Entry 7FDA (electron microscopy, 4.20 A resolution (low resolution: residue-level contacts below are approximate; hydrogen-bond / salt-bridge calls are withheld)); this record covers chains A and B of the 31 polymer chains in the assembly.

== Chain A ==
Name: Yeast Vacuolar ATPase A subunit
Source organism: Saccharomyces cerevisiae S288C
Amino-acid sequence (617 residues; numbered 0 to 616; the number before each row is that of its first residue; numbering starts at 0):
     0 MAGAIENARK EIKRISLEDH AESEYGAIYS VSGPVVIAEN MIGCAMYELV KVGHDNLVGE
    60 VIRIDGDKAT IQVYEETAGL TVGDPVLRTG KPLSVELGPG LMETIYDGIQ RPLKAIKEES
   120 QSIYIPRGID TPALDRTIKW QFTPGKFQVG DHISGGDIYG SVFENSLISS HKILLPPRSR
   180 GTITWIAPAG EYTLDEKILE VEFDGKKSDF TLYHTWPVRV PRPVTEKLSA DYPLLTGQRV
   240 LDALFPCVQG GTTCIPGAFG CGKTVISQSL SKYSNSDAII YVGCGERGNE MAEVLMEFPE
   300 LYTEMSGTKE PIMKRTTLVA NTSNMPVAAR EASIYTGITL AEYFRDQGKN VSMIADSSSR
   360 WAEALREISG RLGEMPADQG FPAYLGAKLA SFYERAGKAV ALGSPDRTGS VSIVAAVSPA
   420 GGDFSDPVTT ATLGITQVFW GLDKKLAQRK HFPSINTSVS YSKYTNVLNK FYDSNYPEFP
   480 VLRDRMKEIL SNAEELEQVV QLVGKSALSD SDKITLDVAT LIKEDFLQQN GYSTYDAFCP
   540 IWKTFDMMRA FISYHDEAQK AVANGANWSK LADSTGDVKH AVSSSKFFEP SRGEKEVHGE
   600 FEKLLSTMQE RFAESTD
Disordered / not traced: 0-22

== Chain B ==
Name: V-type proton ATPase subunit B
Source organism: Saccharomyces cerevisiae S288C
Reference sequence: P16140 (VATB_YEAST); residue numbers follow UniProt; this construct covers 1-517
Amino-acid sequence (517 residues; row label = number of the first residue in the row):
     1 MVLSDKELFA INKKAVEQGF NVKPRLNYNT VSGVNGPLVI LEKVKFPRYN EIVNLTLPDG
    61 TVRQGQVLEI RGDRAIVQVF EGTSGIDVKK TTVEFTGESL RIPVSEDMLG RIFDGSGRPI
   121 DNGPKVFAED YLDINGSPIN PYARIYPEEM ISTGVSAIDT MNSIARGQKI PIFSASGLPH
   181 NEIAAQICRQ AGLVRPTKDV HDGHEENFSI VFAAMGVNLE TARFFKQDFE ENGSLERTSL
   241 FLNLANDPTI ERIITPRLAL TTAEYLAYQT ERHVLTILTD MSSYADALRE VSAAREEVPG
   301 RRGYPGYMYT DLSTIYERAG RVEGRNGSIT QIPILTMPND DITHPIPDLT GYITEGQIFV
   361 DRQLHNKGIY PPINVLPSLS RLMKSAIGEG MTRKDHGDVS NQLYAKYAIG KDAAAMKAVV
   421 GEEALSIEDK LSLEFLEKFE KTFITQGAYE DRTVFESLDQ AWSLLRIYPK EMLNRISPKI
   481 LDEFYDRARD DADEDEEDPD TRSSGKKKDA SQEESLI
Disordered / not traced: 1-8, 197-204, 488-517
UniProt features mapped onto this chain:
  - binding site (ATP): R381
  - modified residue (Phosphoserine): S4, S137, S503, S504, S511, S515
  - cross-link (Glycyl lysine isopeptide (Lys-Gly)): K14 (interchain with G-Cter in ubiquitin), K508 (interchain with G-Cter in ubiquitin)

== Chain A / chain B interface ==
Pairs across the interface (66; chain A residue first):
  Y28(A) with I70(B); R71(B); G72(B)
  S29(A) with I70(B); R71(B)
  V30(A) with Y49(B); E69(B); I70(B)
  S31(A) with E69(B)
  G32(A) with Y49(B)
  T76(A) with Y49(B)
  A77(A) with Y49(B); N50(B)
  G78(A) with R48(B); Y49(B)
  L79(A) with R48(B); Y49(B)
  T80(A) with P47(B); R48(B)
  V81(A) with F46(B); P47(B); I70(B); R71(B)
  L112(A) with N140(B); P141(B)
  K113(A) with Y142(B)
  K116(A) with Y142(B); A143(B)
  I122(A) with I139(B); N140(B); R325(B)
  Y123(A) with S137(B); P138(B)
  I124(A) with P138(B)
  F258(A) with R381(B)
  R286(A) with E317(B); G351(B); Y352(B); I353(B); T354(B); R381(B)
  N288(A) with G167(B); K169(B); E355(B)
  E289(A) with R381(B)
  A291(A) with R144(B)
  E292(A) with Y146(B)
  L294(A) with P141(B)
  M295(A) with R144(B); I145(B); Y146(B); E323(B)
  T321(A) with P141(B)
  S322(A) with Y309(B); S313(B)
  N323(A) with E317(B)
  M324(A) with P141(B)
  R329(A) with Y309(B)
  R359(A) with Y352(B)
  E362(A) with Y309(B)
  E366(A) with G306(B); Y309(B); T310(B)
  R370(A) with Y307(B)
  A419(A) with Y352(B)
  G420(A) with Y352(B)
Other interface residues (no listed pair), chain A (41 interface residues in all): I36, I115, G287, Q378, P418
Other interface residues (no listed pair), chain B (46 interface residues in all): L68, P147, Q168, E264, Y268, R295, R301, T314, V322, L382, K384

== Summary ==
41 residues of chain A face 46 of chain B across their interface. UniProt lists ATP-binding residue R381(B) on
chain B.
Chain A is Yeast Vacuolar ATPase A subunit and chain B is V-type proton ATPase subunit B, both from
Saccharomyces cerevisiae S288C; the structure, CryoEM Structure of Reconstituted V-ATPase, state1, was
determined by electron microscopy.
